Entry 8G5G (electron microscopy, 2.94 A resolution); this record covers chains A and E of the 7 polymer chains in the assembly.

# Chain A
Molecule: Gamma-aminobutyric acid receptor subunit alpha-1
From: Mus musculus
UniProt: P62812 (GBRA1_MOUSE); residues -26 to 428 here correspond to UniProt positions 1-455 (UniProt number = residue number + 27)
Sequence (455 residues; row label = number of the first residue in the row; numbers below 1 keep their minus sign (Met-26 is residue -26)):
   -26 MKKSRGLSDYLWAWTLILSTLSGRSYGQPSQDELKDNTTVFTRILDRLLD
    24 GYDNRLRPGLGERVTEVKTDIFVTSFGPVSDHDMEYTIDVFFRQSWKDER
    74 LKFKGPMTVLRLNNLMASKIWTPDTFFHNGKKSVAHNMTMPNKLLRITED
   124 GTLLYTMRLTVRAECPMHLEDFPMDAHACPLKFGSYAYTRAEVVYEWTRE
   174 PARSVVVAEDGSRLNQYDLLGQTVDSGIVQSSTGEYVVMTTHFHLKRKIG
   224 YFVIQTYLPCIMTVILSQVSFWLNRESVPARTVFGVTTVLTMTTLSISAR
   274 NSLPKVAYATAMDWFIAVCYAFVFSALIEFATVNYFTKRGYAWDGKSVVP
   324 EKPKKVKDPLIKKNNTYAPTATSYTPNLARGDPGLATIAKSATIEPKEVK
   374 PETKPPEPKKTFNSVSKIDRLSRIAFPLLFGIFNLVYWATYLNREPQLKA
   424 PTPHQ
Unresolved in the structure: -26 to 8, 319-382, 417-428
Cystine bridges: Cys138-Cys152
Glycans and other covalent adducts: glycan linked to Asn110
Small-molecule neighbours:
  - gamma-amino-butanoic acid (ABU): Phe64, Arg66, Leu117, Thr129
  - PIO ([(2R)-2-octanoyloxy-3-[oxidanyl-[(1R,2R,3S,4R,5R,6S)-2,3,6-tris(oxidanyl)-4,5-diphosphonooxy-cyclohexyl]oxy-phosphoryl]oxy-propyl] octanoate): Arg248, Ser298, Glu302, Thr305, Val306, Phe309, Lys311, Arg312, Asn386, Ser387, Ser389, Lys390, Ile391, Leu394, Phe399
  - allopregnanolone (Y4B): Ile238, Gln241, Val242, Trp245, Pro400
What the authors report for this chain:
  - specificity-determining residues: Ser204 (proposed by the authors, not directly observed)

# Chain E
Molecule: Gamma-aminobutyric acid receptor subunit beta-2
From: Mus musculus
UniProt: P63137 (GBRB2_MOUSE); residues -23 to 488 here correspond to UniProt positions 1-512 (UniProt number = residue number + 24)
Sequence (512 residues; row label = number of the first residue in the row; numbers below 1 keep their minus sign (Met-23 is residue -23)):
   -23 MWRVRKRGYFGIWSFPLIIAAVCAQSVNDPSNMSLVKETVDRLLKGYDIR
    27 LRPDFGGPPVAVGMNIDIASIDMVSEVNMDYTLTMYFQQAWRDKRLSYNV
    77 IPLNLTLDNRVADQLWVPDTYFLNDKKSFVHGVTVKNRMIRLHPDGTVLY
   127 GLRITTTAACMMDLRRYPLDEQNCTLEIESYGYTTDDIEFYWRGDDNAVT
   177 GVTKIELPQFSIVDYKLITKKVVFSTGSYPRLSLSFKLKRNIGYFILQTY
   227 MPSILITILSWVSFWINYDASAARVALGITTVLTMTTINTHLRETLPKIP
   277 YVKAIDMYLMGCFVFVFMALLEYALVNYIFFGRGPQRQKKAAEKAANANN
   327 EKMRLDVNKMFYKDIKQNGTQYRSLWDPTGDLSPTRRTTNYDFSLYTMDP
   377 HENILLSTLEIKNEMATSEAVMGLGDPRSTMLAYDASSIQYRKAGLPRHS
   427 FGRNALERHVAQKKSRLRRRASQLKITIPDLTDVNAIDRWSRIFFPVVFS
   477 FFNIVYWLYYVN
Unresolved in the structure: -23 to 6, 309-458, 488
Cystine bridges: Cys136-Cys150
Glycans and other covalent adducts: N-acetylglucosamine (NAG) linked to Asn80; glycan linked to Asn149
Small-molecule neighbours:
  - gamma-amino-butanoic acid (ABU): Tyr97, Glu155, Ser156, Tyr157, Phe200, Thr202, Tyr205
  - allopregnanolone (Y4B): Leu297, Ala300, Leu301, Tyr304, Ile305

# How chain A and chain E interact
Pairs across the interface (99):
  Thr11(A) - Leu27(E)
  Phe14(A) - Leu27(E)  hydrophobic
  Phe14(A) - Phe31(E)  hydrophobic
  Phe14(A) - Gly32(E)
  Thr15(A) - Asp24(E)  hydrogen bond
  Thr15(A) - Leu27(E)
  Leu18(A) - Arg26(E)
  Asp19(A) - Arg26(E)  salt bridge
  Leu22(A) - Arg26(E)
  Phe45(A) - Phe200(E)  hydrophobic
  Val52(A) - Lys274(E)  hydrogen bond (backbone-side chain)
  Phe64(A) - Tyr97(E)
  Phe64(A) - Tyr157(E)
  Arg66(A) - Thr202(E)
  Met80(A) - Asp163(E)
  Leu83(A) - Phe31(E)  hydrophobic
  Arg84(A) - Phe31(E)
  Arg84(A) - Gly158(E)
  Arg84(A) - Tyr159(E)
  Arg84(A) - Thr160(E)  hydrogen bond
  Arg84(A) - Asp163(E)  salt bridge
  Asn86(A) - Ile25(E)  hydrogen bond (side chain-backbone)
  Asn86(A) - Arg26(E)
  Asn86(A) - Tyr159(E)
  Leu88(A) - Arg26(E)
  His109(A) - Asp101(E)  salt bridge
  His109(A) - Lys102(E)
  Met111(A) - Thr96(E)
  Met111(A) - Tyr97(E)
  Met111(A) - Ser104(E)
  Met111(A) - Phe105(E)  hydrophobic
  Met111(A) - Val106(E)
  Met111(A) - Ile130(E)  hydrophobic
  Thr112(A) - Thr96(E)  hydrogen bond (backbone-backbone)
  Thr112(A) - Leu128(E)
  Met113(A) - Val93(E)  hydrophobic
  Met113(A) - Pro94(E)
  Met113(A) - Thr96(E)
  Asn115(A) - Tyr97(E)
  Asn115(A) - Tyr157(E)  hydrogen bond (backbone-side chain)
  Lys116(A) - Tyr157(E)
  Leu117(A) - Tyr157(E)
  Leu117(A) - Gly158(E)
  Leu117(A) - Tyr205(E)
  Arg119(A) - Gly158(E)  hydrogen bond (side chain-backbone)
  Arg119(A) - Thr202(E)  hydrogen bond (side chain-backbone)
  Arg119(A) - Tyr205(E)  hydrogen bond
  Leu127(A) - Thr202(E)
  Thr129(A) - Tyr157(E)  hydrogen bond
  Met130(A) - Tyr157(E)  hydrogen bond (backbone-side chain)
  Arg131(A) - Tyr97(E)
  Arg131(A) - Phe98(E)
  Arg131(A) - Leu99(E)
  Arg131(A) - Asp101(E)  salt bridge
  Arg131(A) - Tyr157(E)  hydrogen bond (backbone-side chain)
  Arg172(A) - Ser201(E)
  Arg186(A) - Leu99(E)
  Arg186(A) - Lys102(E)
  Asn188(A) - Met55(E)
  Asn188(A) - Met137(E)
  Asn188(A) - Lys274(E)
  Asn188(A) - Pro276(E)
  Gln189(A) - Lys274(E)  hydrogen bond (backbone-backbone)
  Lys221(A) - Pro276(E)
  Gly223(A) - Pro276(E)
  Tyr224(A) - Arg269(E)
  Tyr224(A) - Lys274(E)
  Tyr224(A) - Ile275(E)
  Tyr224(A) - Pro276(E)
  Ile227(A) - Arg269(E)
  Ile227(A) - Met286(E)  hydrophobic
  Gln228(A) - Thr266(E)
  Gln228(A) - Arg269(E)
  Met235(A) - Phe289(E)  hydrophobic
  Met235(A) - Phe293(E)  hydrophobic
  Ile238(A) - Phe293(E)  hydrophobic
  Leu239(A) - Phe293(E)  hydrophobic
  Leu239(A) - Leu296(E)  hydrophobic
  Val242(A) - Leu297(E)  hydrophobic
  Val242(A) - Ala300(E)  hydrophobic
  Trp245(A) - Tyr304(E)  hydrophobic
  Leu246(A) - Val251(E)  hydrophobic
  Leu246(A) - Asn303(E)
  Asn247(A) - Asn303(E)  hydrogen bond (backbone-side chain)
  Asn247(A) - Phe307(E)
  Glu249(A) - Phe307(E)
  Ser250(A) - Ser247(E)
  Ala253(A) - Ser247(E)
  Ala253(A) - Ala248(E)
  Ala253(A) - Val251(E)
  Phe257(A) - Val251(E)  hydrophobic
  Phe257(A) - Ile255(E)  hydrophobic
  Thr260(A) - Ile255(E)
  Thr264(A) - Leu259(E)
  Asn274(A) - Glu270(E)
  Ala315(A) - Phe307(E)  hydrophobic
  Trp316(A) - Phe306(E)
  Trp316(A) - Phe307(E)  hydrophobic
  Arg396(A) - Tyr304(E)
Interface residues without a listed pair, chain A (62 interface residues in all): Asn10, Pro51, Leu85, Asn87, Met89, Ser185, Pro252, Val256, Gly318
Interface residues without a listed pair, chain E (62 interface residues in all): Phe63, Arg71, Asp95, Asn100, Tyr126, Ala135, Asp162, Ala252, Asn265, Pro273, Tyr299

# Overview
The chain A/chain E interface involves 62 residues from each chain, with 14 hydrogen bonds and 4 salt bridges.
Polar contacts include Asp19(A)-Arg26(E), Arg84(A)-Asp163(E) and His109(A)-Asp101(E). Allopregnanolone and
gamma-amino-butanoic acid are bound between chain A and chain E. Bound to chain A: compound PIO. Covalently
linked N-acetylglucosamine: at Asn110(A). From the paper: the specificity determinant Ser204(A).
Here chain A is Gamma-aminobutyric acid receptor subunit alpha-1 and chain E is Gamma-aminobutyric acid
receptor subunit beta-2, both from Mus musculus. Entry 8G5G (Native GABA-A receptor from the mouse brain,
meta-alpha1-alpha3-beta2-gamma2 subtype, in complex with GABA, Zolpidem, and endogenous ...) was determined by
electron microscopy together with 8FOI, 8G4N, 8G4O, 8G4X, 8G5F and 8G5H from the same study.
